Entry 7MRN (X-ray diffraction, 3.50 A resolution); this record covers chains A and C.

# Chain A
Name: Contactin-5
From: Mus musculus
Notes: fragment: FN1-FN3 domains
UniProtKB: P68500 (CNTN5_MOUSE); residues 669-970 here = UniProt positions 669-970
Chain sequence (307 residues; each row starts with the number of its first residue):
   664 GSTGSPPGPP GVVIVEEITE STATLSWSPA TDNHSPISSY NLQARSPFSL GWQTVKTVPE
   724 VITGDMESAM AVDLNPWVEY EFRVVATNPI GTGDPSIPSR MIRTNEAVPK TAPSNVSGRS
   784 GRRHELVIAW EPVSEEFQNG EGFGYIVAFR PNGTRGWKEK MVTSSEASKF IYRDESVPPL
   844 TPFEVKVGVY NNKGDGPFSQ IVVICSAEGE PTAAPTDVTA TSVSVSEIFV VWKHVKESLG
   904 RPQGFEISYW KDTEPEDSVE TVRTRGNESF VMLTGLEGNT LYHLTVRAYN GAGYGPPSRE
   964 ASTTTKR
Disordered / not traced: 664-669, 697-698, 752-754, 897-900, 916-920, 969-970
Sequence notes: expression tag (664-668)
What the authors report for this chain:
  - contacts within the chain: Lys821-Tyr835 (hydrogen bond)

# Chain C
Name: N-app
From: Mus musculus
Notes: fragment: E1 domain
UniProtKB: P12023 (A4_MOUSE); residues 19-190 here = UniProt positions 19-190
Chain sequence (176 residues; numbered 15 to 190; the number before each row is that of its first residue):
    15 GPGSEVPTDG NAGLLAEPQI AMFCGKLNMH MNVQNGKWES DPSGTKTCIG TKEGILQYCQ
    75 EVYPELQITN VVEANQPVTI QNWCKRGRKQ CKTHTHIVIP YRCLVGEFVS DALLVPDKCK
   135 FLHQERMDVC ETHLHWHTVA KETCSEKSTN LHDYGMLLPC GIDKFRGVEF VCCPLA
Disordered / not traced: 15-31, 35-40, 63-68, 89-92, 97-107, 190
Sequence notes: expression tag (15-18)
Disulfides: Cys73-Cys117, Cys133-Cys187, Cys144-Cys174, Cys158-Cys186
What the authors report for this chain:
  - mutagenesis - A126V: decreased binding to CNTN4

# Interface between chain A and chain C
Pairs across the interface - 25 pairs, chain A then chain C:
  Ile809(A) with His137(C)
  Arg818(A) with Asp131(C), salt bridge
  Gly819(A) with Val129(C); Asp131(C)
  Trp820(A) with Leu128(C); Val129(C), hydrogen bond (backbone-backbone)
  Lys821(A) with Leu127(C); Leu128(C)
  Glu822(A) with Ala126(C); Leu127(C), hydrogen bond (backbone-backbone); Val129(C); Phe135(C)
  Lys823(A) with Val123(C); Ser124(C), hydrogen bond
  Met824(A) with Ser124(C), hydrogen bond (backbone-side chain); Phe135(C), hydrophobic; His137(C); Glu139(C); Leu171(C), hydrophobic; Glu183(C)
  Tyr835(A) with Ala126(C), hydrophobic
  Tyr853(A) with His137(C); Glu139(C)
  Asn854(A) with Glu139(C)
  Asp858(A) with His137(C), salt bridge
Other interface residues (no listed pair), chain A (15 interface residues in all): Gly805, Thr826, Asn855
Other interface residues (no listed pair), chain C (15 interface residues in all): Asp125, Pro130, Leu172
Interface features reported in the paper:
  - residue pairs: Lys823(A)-Ser124(C) (hydrogen bond), Met824(A)-His137(C) (hydrophobic contact), Tyr835(A)-Ala126(C), Tyr853(A)-His137(C), Asp858(A)-His137(C) (hydrogen bond)

# In short
The chain A/chain C interface involves 15 residues from each chain; the contacts include 4 hydrogen bonds and
2 salt bridges. Polar contacts include Arg818(A)-Asp131(C), Asp858(A)-His137(C) and Lys823(A)-Ser124(C). The
paper describes hydrogen bonds between Lys823(A) and Ser124(C) and Asp858(A) and His137(C); a hydrophobic
contact between Met824(A) and His137(C); contacts between Tyr835(A) and Ala126(C) and Tyr853(A) and His137(C).
The paper reports that A126V of chain C reduces binding to CNTN4; contacts within the chain involving
Lys821(A) and Tyr835(A).
Here chain A is Contactin-5 and chain C is N-app, both from Mus musculus. Entry 7MRN (Mouse CNTN5 APP complex)
was determined by X-ray diffraction, deposited together with 7MRK and 7MRS.
